Entry 5OPT (electron microscopy, 4.00 A resolution); this record covers chains R and E of the 35 polymer chains in the assembly.

[Chain R]
Molecule: 40S ribosomal protein S13, putative
Source organism: Trypanosoma cruzi (strain CL Brener)
UniProtKB: Q4DC38 (Q4DC38_TRYCC); numbering as in UniProt (aligned over 1-151)
Chain sequence (151 residues; row label = number of the first residue in the row):
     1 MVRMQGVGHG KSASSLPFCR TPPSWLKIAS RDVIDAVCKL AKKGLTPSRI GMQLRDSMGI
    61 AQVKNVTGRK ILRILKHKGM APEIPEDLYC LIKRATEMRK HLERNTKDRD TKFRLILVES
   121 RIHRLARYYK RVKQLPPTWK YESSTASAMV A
Not modelled in the structure: 1, 143-151

[Chain E]
Molecule: 18S rRNA
Source organism: Trypanosoma cruzi
Sequence (2319 nucleotides; row label = number of the first residue in the row; numbering starts at 0):
     0 UGAUCUGGUU GAUUCUGCCA GUAGUCAUAU GCUUGUUUCA AGGACUUAGC CAUGCAUGCC
    60 UCAGAAUCAC UGCAUUGCAG GAAUCUGCGC AUGGCUCAUU ACAUCAGACG UAAUCUGCCG
   120 CAAAAAUCUU GCGGUCUCCG CAACAUUGGA UAACUUGGCG AAACGCCAAG CUAAUACAUG
   180 AACCAACCGG AUGUUCUCUG UUCCGGCGGC AGGGCAACCU GCUGCCAUGG GACGUCCAGC
   240 GAAUGAAUGA AAGUAAAACC AAUGCCUUCA CCGGCAGUAA CACUCAGAAG UGUUGAUUCA
   300 AUUCAUUCCG UGCGAAAGCC GGGUUUUUUU AUCCGGCGUC UUUUGACGAA CAACUGCCCU
   360 AUCAGCCAGC GAUGGCCGUG UAGUGGACUG CCAUGGCGUU GACGGGAGCG GGGGAUUAGG
   420 GUUCGAUUCC GGAGAGGGAG CCUGAGAAAU AGCUACCACU UCUACGGAGG GCAGCAGGCG
   480 CGCAAAUUGC CCAAUGUCAA AAAAAAAAGA UGAGGCAGCG AAAAGAAAUA GAGCCGACAG
   540 UGCUUUUGCA UUGUCGUUUU CAAUGGGGGA UAUUUAAACC CAUCCAAAAU CGAGUAACAA
   600 UUGGAGGACA AGUCUGGUGC CAGCACCCGC GGUAAUUCCA GCUCCAAAAG CGUAUAUUAA
   660 UGCUGUUGCU GUUAAAGGGU UCGUAGUUGA AUUGAGGGCC UCUAAGGCGC AAUGGUUUAG
   720 UCCCAUCCAC UUCGGAUUGG UGACCCAUGC CCUUGUGGUC CGUGAACAGA CAUUCAGAAA
   780 CAAAAAACAC GGGAGUGGUA CCUUUCCUGA UUAUCGCAUG UCAUGCAUGC CAGAGGGCGC
   840 CCGUGAUUUU UUACUGUGAC UAAAAAAGUG UGACCAAAGC AGUCAUUCGA CUUGAAUUAG
   900 AAAGCAUGGG AUAACAAAGG AGCAGCCUCU GGGCCACCGU UUCGGCUUUU GUUGGUUUUA
   960 AAAGUCCAUU GGAGAUUAUG GGGCAGUGUG ACAAGCGGCU GGGUGGUUAU UCCACACACA
  1020 CACACACACG CUCCUUUUUU UUGGACGUGU UUUGUGUGUG UAUGUGGCAC UCGUCGCCUU
  1080 UGUGGGAAAU CCGUGUGGCA CUGUGUUUGA UGUUGUUGGC AGAGACUUCG GUCUUUUGCC
  1140 UUCGCAUAUU UCACACAUGU GUCAUGCCUU CCCUCAACUC ACGGCAUCCA GGAAUGAAGG
  1200 AGGGUAGUUC GGGGGAGAAC GUACUGGUGC GUCAGAGGUG AAAUUCUUAG ACCGCACCAA
  1260 GACGAACUAC AGCGAAGGCA UUCUUCAAGG AUACCUUCCU CAAUCAAGAA CCAAAGUGUG
  1320 GGGAUCGAAG AUGAUUAGAG ACCAUUGUAG UCCACACUGC AAACGAUGAC ACCCAUGAAU
  1380 UGGGGAGUUU UUGGUCGUAG GCGUGGUCGG GCUUGAUUAU UAUUUUUCAU CCCGUUCCUC
  1440 GUCUCGCCAA UGAAUAUUAA AUUUACGUGC AUAUUCUUUU UGGUCUUCGU UUUUUUACGG
  1500 CGAGGGCCUU UAACGGGAAU AUCCUCAGCA CGUUAUCUGA CUUCUUCACG CGAAAGCUUU
  1560 GAGGUUACAG UCUCAGGGGG GAGUACGUUC GCAAGAGUGA AACUUAAAGA AAUUGACGGA
  1620 AUGGCACCAC AAGACGUGGA GCGUGCGGUU UAAUUUGACU CAACACGGGG AACUUUACCA
  1680 GAUCCGGACA GGGUGAGGAU UGACAGAUUG AGUGUUCUUU CUCGAUCCCC UGAAUGGUGG
  1740 UGCAUGGCCG CUUUUGGUCG GUGGAGUGAU UUGUUUGGUU GAUUCCGUCA ACGGACGAGA
  1800 UCCAAGCUGC CCAGUAGGAU UCAGAAUUGC CCAUAGGAUA GCAAUCCCUU CCGCGGGUUU
  1860 UACCCAAGGG GGGGCGGUAU UCGCUUGUAU CCUUCUCUGC GGGAUUCCUU GUUUUGCGCA
  1920 AGGUGAGAUU UUGGGCAACA GCAGGUCUGU GAUGCUCCUC AAUGUUCUGG GCGACACGCG
  1980 CACUACAAUG UCAGUGAGAA CAAGAAAAAC GACUCUUGUC GGACCUACUU GAUCAAAAGA
  2040 GUGGGAAAAC CCCGGAAUCA CGUAGACCCA CUUGGGACCG AGUAUUGCAA UUAUUGGUCG
  2100 CGCAACGAGG AAUGUCUCGU AGGCGCAGCU CAUCAAACUG UGCCGAUUAC GUCCCUGCCA
  2160 UUUGUACACA CCGCCCGUCG UUGUUUCCGA UGAUGGUGCA AUACAGGUGA UCGGACAGUC
  2220 GAGUGCUUCA CUUGACCGAA AGUUCACCGA UAUUUCUUCA AUAGAGGAAG CAAAAGUCGU
  2280 AACAAGGUAG CUGUAGGUGA ACCUGCAGCU GGAUCAUUU
Not modelled in the structure: 0, 767, 1000-1071, 1090-1164, 1386-1522, 1834-1844
Sequence notes: conflict C143 (A144 in 320364483), C805 (U806 in 320364483); insertion (2316-2318)

[Chain R / chain E interface]
Pairs across the interface (128):
  Val2(R) - A1200(E)  hydrogen bond to the phosphate
  Val2(R) - C1369(E)  phosphate contact
  Val2(R) - A1370(E)  phosphate contact
  Arg3(R) - G1201(E)  salt bridge to the phosphate
  Arg3(R) - G1202(E)  salt bridge to the phosphate
  Arg3(R) - G1289(E)  salt bridge to the phosphate
  Met4(R) - A1200(E)  sugar contact
  Met4(R) - G1201(E)  hydrogen bond to the phosphate
  Met4(R) - A1301(E)  phosphate contact
  Met4(R) - A1302(E)  phosphate contact
  Gln5(R) - C681(E)  hydrogen bond to the phosphate
  Gln5(R) - G682(E)  hydrogen bond to the phosphate
  Gly6(R) - C681(E)  phosphate contact
  Val7(R) - A1274(E)  phosphate contact
  Gly8(R) - A1290(E)  phosphate contact
  His9(R) - A1290(E)  hydrogen bond to the phosphate
  His9(R) - A1370(E)  salt bridge to the phosphate
  His9(R) - G1538(E)  sugar contact
  His9(R) - A1539(E)  phosphate contact
  Gly10(R) - A1290(E)  hydrogen bond to the phosphate
  Gly10(R) - U1291(E)  phosphate contact
  Lys11(R) - G1198(E)  hydrogen bond to the sugar
  Lys11(R) - U1291(E)  hydrogen bond to the phosphate
  Lys11(R) - U1537(E)  phosphate contact
  Lys11(R) - G1538(E)  phosphate contact
  Ser12(R) - U1291(E)  hydrogen bond to the phosphate
  Ser12(R) - A1292(E)  hydrogen bond to the phosphate
  Ala13(R) - C1293(E)  base contact
  Ser14(R) - C1293(E)  hydrogen bond to the base
  Ser14(R) - C1294(E)  phosphate contact
  Ser14(R) - U1295(E)  base contact
  Ser15(R) - C1294(E)  hydrogen bond to the phosphate
  Leu16(R) - A1196(E)  phosphate contact
  Leu16(R) - A1197(E)  phosphate contact
  Leu16(R) - C1294(E)  sugar contact
  Pro17(R) - C1294(E)  base contact
  Ser30(R) - G1191(E)  hydrogen bond to the base
  Arg31(R) - G1191(E)  salt bridge to the phosphate
  Pro47(R) - U1295(E)  sugar contact
  Ser48(R) - G1202(E)  base contact
  Ser48(R) - G1203(E)  hydrogen bond to the sugar
  Ser48(R) - U1295(E)  hydrogen bond to the sugar
  Ser48(R) - U1296(E)  sugar contact
  Arg49(R) - G1203(E)  hydrogen bond to the phosphate
  Arg49(R) - U1204(E)  salt bridge to the phosphate
  Gly51(R) - U1295(E)  sugar contact
  Met52(R) - U1204(E)  sugar contact
  Met52(R) - U1295(E)  sugar contact
  Arg55(R) - C1293(E)  sugar contact
  Arg55(R) - U1295(E)  salt bridge to the phosphate
  Ala61(R) - C1294(E)  hydrogen bond to the sugar
  Gln62(R) - C1294(E)  hydrogen bond to the phosphate
  Gln62(R) - U1295(E)  phosphate contact
  Gln62(R) - U1296(E)  phosphate contact
  Gly68(R) - G1191(E)  base contact
  Gly68(R) - A1193(E)  base contact
  Arg69(R) - G1191(E)  salt bridge to the phosphate
  Arg69(R) - A1193(E)  base contact
  Lys70(R) - C1297(E)  phosphate contact
  Lys70(R) - C1298(E)  salt bridge to the phosphate
  Ile71(R) - U1296(E)  phosphate contact
  Leu72(R) - C1297(E)  sugar contact
  Arg73(R) - G919(E)  sugar contact
  Arg73(R) - C1298(E)  salt bridge to the phosphate
  Lys76(R) - G921(E)  hydrogen bond to the base
  His77(R) - A920(E)  stacking on the base
  Glu86(R) - U1296(E)  hydrogen bond to the sugar
  Asp87(R) - G1201(E)  base contact
  Asp87(R) - G1202(E)  sugar contact
  Cys90(R) - G1202(E)  hydrogen bond to the sugar
  Cys90(R) - G1203(E)  sugar contact
  Leu91(R) - G1202(E)  sugar contact
  Arg94(R) - G1202(E)  salt bridge to the phosphate
  Arg94(R) - G1203(E)  salt bridge to the phosphate
  Arg94(R) - G1288(E)  salt bridge to the phosphate
  Glu97(R) - A1287(E)  phosphate contact
  Met98(R) - A1286(E)  sugar contact
  Met98(R) - A1287(E)  phosphate contact
  His101(R) - G1213(E)  hydrogen bond to the base
  His101(R) - C1285(E)  hydrogen bond to the sugar
  His101(R) - A1286(E)  hydrogen bond to the sugar
  Arg104(R) - C1285(E)  hydrogen bond to the sugar
  Asn105(R) - G1214(E)  hydrogen bond to the sugar
  Asn105(R) - A1215(E)  sugar contact
  Lys107(R) - G1214(E)  sugar contact
  Lys107(R) - A1215(E)  phosphate contact
  Lys107(R) - A1353(E)  phosphate contact
  Lys107(R) - C1354(E)  salt bridge to the phosphate
  Asp108(R) - G1213(E)  hydrogen bond to the base
  Asp108(R) - G1214(E)  sugar contact
  Arg109(R) - G1213(E)  hydrogen bond to the sugar
  Arg109(R) - A1275(E)  base contact
  Arg109(R) - G1276(E)  base contact
  Arg109(R) - C1310(E)  sugar contact
  Arg109(R) - C1311(E)  salt bridge to the phosphate
  Asp110(R) - G1212(E)  hydrogen bond to the base
  Asp110(R) - G1213(E)  sugar contact
  Asp110(R) - A1287(E)  hydrogen bond to the sugar
  Thr111(R) - A1286(E)  base contact
  Lys112(R) - A1309(E)  hydrogen bond to the sugar
  Phe113(R) - A1274(E)  base contact
  Phe113(R) - C1310(E)  sugar contact
  Arg114(R) - G1273(E)  hydrogen bond to the phosphate
  Arg114(R) - A1274(E)  salt bridge to the phosphate
  Arg114(R) - A1287(E)  sugar contact
  Arg114(R) - G1288(E)  sugar contact
  Ile116(R) - A1309(E)  sugar contact
  Leu117(R) - C681(E)  sugar contact
  Ser120(R) - C681(E)  phosphate contact
  Ser120(R) - G682(E)  hydrogen bond to the phosphate
  Arg121(R) - G1201(E)  phosphate contact
  Arg121(R) - G1202(E)  salt bridge to the phosphate
  Arg124(R) - G682(E)  salt bridge to the phosphate
  Arg124(R) - A1301(E)  salt bridge to the phosphate
  Arg124(R) - A1302(E)  salt bridge to the phosphate
  Arg127(R) - C1300(E)  phosphate contact
  Arg127(R) - A1301(E)  salt bridge to the phosphate
  Tyr128(R) - C1298(E)  sugar contact
  Tyr128(R) - U1299(E)  hydrogen bond to the phosphate
  Tyr128(R) - C1300(E)  base contact
  Tyr129(R) - C1297(E)  sugar contact
  Arg131(R) - G918(E)  base contact
  Arg131(R) - C1300(E)  salt bridge to the phosphate
  Val132(R) - G918(E)  base contact
  Lys133(R) - G918(E)  phosphate contact
  Lys133(R) - G921(E)  base contact
  Gln134(R) - G919(E)  phosphate contact
  Gln134(R) - G921(E)  hydrogen bond to the base
Other interface residues (no listed pair), chain R (72 interface residues in all): Arg20, Ile34, Val63, Lys64, Thr67, Lys78, Leu125, Leu135
Other interface residues (no listed pair), chain E (56 interface residues in all): U683, G1190, G1195, G1199

[Overview]
72 residues of chain R face 56 of chain E across their interface; the contacts include 35 hydrogen bonds, 22
salt bridges and 1 aromatic stacking contact. Polar pairs include Ser14(R)-C1293(E), Ser30(R)-G1191(E) and
Lys76(R)-G921(E).
Here chain R is 40S ribosomal protein S13, putative (Trypanosoma cruzi (strain CL Brener)) and chain E is 18S
rRNA (Trypanosoma cruzi). Entry 5OPT (Structure of KSRP in context of Trypanosoma cruzi 40S) was determined by
electron microscopy (same publication as 5OSG).
